Entry 7NKK (electron microscopy, 3.60 A resolution); this record covers chains H and M of the 12 polymer chains in the assembly.

Chain H:
Molecule: ATP synthase epsilon chain
From: Mycobacterium smegmatis (strain ATCC 700084 / mc(2)155)
UniProt: A0R1Z9 (ATPE_MYCS2); numbering as in UniProt (aligned over 1-121)
Amino-acid sequence (121 residues; row label = number of the first residue in the row):
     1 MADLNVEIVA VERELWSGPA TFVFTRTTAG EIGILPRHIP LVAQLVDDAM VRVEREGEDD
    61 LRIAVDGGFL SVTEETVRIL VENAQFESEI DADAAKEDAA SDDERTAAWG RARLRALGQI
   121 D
Disordered / not traced: 1-2, 121

Chain M:
Molecule: ATP synthase subunit c
From: Mycolicibacterium smegmatis (strain ATCC 700084 / mc(2)155)
UniProt: A0R205 (A0R205_MYCS2); numbering as in UniProt (aligned over 1-86)
Amino-acid sequence (86 residues; row label = number of the first residue in the row):
     1 MDLDPNAIIT AGALIGGGLI MGGGAIGAGI GDGIAGNALI SGIARQPEAQ GRLFTPFFIT
    61 VGLVEAAYFI NLAFMALFVF ATPGLQ
Disordered / not traced: 1

Chain H / chain M interface:
Pairs across the interface - 5 pairs, chain H then chain M:
  Arg26(H) with Glu48(M), salt bridge
  Ala29(H) with Arg45(M)
  Gly30(H) with Arg45(M)
  Glu31(H) with Arg45(M), hydrogen bond (backbone-backbone); Pro47(M)
Other interface residues (no listed pair), chain M (5 interface residues in all): Ala44, Gln46

Summary:
4 residues of chain H face 5 of chain M across their interface, with 1 hydrogen bond and 1 salt bridge. Among
the polar pairs are Arg26(H)-Glu48(M) and Glu31(H)-Arg45(M).
Here chain H is ATP synthase epsilon chain (Mycobacterium smegmatis (strain ATCC 700084 / mc(2)155)) and chain
M is ATP synthase subunit c (Mycolicibacterium smegmatis (strain ATCC 700084 / mc(2)155)). Entry 7NKK
(Mycobacterium smegmatis ATP synthase rotor state 2) was determined by electron microscopy together with 7NJK,
7NJL, 7NJM, 7NJN, 7NJO, 7NJP and 20 further entries from the same study.
